PDB entry 7NZ2 | electron microscopy, 11.00 A resolution (very low resolution: no residue pairs are listed; an interface is given only as per-side residue counts) | chains B1 and C1 of the 44 polymer chains in the assembly

Chain B1:
Protein: Chromosome partition protein MukB
Source organism: Photorhabdus thracensis
Reference sequence: A0A0F7LRY2 (A0A0F7LRY2_9GAMM); residues 1-1482 here = UniProt positions 1-1482
Amino-acid sequence (1482 residues; each row starts with the number of its first residue):
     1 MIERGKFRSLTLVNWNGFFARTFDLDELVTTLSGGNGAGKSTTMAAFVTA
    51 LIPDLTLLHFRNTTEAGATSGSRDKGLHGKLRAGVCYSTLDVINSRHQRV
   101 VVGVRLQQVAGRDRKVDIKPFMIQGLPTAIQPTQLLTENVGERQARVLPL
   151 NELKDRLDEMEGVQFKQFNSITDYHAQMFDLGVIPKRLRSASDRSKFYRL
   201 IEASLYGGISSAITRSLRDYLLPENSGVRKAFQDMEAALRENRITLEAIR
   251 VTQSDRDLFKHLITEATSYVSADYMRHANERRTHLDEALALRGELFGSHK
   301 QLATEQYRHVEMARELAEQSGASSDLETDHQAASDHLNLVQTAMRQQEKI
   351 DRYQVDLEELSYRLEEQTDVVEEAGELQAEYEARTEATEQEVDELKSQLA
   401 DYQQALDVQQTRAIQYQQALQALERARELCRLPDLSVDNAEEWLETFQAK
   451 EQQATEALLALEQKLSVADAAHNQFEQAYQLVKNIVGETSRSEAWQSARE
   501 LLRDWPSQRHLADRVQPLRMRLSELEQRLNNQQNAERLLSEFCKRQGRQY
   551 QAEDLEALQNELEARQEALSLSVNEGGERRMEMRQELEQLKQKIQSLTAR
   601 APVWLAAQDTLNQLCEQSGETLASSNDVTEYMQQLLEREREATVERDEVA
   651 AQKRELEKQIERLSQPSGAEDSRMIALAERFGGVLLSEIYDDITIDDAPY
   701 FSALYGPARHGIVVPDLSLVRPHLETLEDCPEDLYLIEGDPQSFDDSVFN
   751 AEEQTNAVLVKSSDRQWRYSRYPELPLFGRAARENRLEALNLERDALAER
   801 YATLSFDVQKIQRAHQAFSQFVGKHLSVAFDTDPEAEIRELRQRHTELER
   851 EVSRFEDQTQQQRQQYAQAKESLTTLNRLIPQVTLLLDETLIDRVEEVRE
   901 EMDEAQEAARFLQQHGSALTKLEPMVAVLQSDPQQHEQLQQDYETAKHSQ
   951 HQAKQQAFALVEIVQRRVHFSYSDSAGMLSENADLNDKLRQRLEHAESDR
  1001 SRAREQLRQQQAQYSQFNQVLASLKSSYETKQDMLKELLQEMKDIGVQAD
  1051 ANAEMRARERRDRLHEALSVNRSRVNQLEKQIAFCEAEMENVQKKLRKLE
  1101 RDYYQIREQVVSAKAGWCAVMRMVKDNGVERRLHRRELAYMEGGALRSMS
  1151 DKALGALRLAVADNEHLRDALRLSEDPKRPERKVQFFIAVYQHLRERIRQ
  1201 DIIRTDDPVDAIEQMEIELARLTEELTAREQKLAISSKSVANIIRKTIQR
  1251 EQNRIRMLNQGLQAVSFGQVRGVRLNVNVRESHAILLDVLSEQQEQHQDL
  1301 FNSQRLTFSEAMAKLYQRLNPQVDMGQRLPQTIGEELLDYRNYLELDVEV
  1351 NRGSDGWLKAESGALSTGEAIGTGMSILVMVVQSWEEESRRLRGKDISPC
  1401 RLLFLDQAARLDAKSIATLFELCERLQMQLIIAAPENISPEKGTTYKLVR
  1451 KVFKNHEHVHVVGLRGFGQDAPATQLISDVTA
Disordered / not traced: 1, 1469-1482
Differences from the reference sequence: engineered mutation Q1407 (Glu in A0A0F7LRY2)
Ion coordination: Mg2+: S41 (together with ATP)
Residues lining bound ligands:
  - ATP, molecule 1: N16, N36, G37, A38, G39, K40, S41, T42, G76, G79, K80, D1406, Q1407, R1450
  - ATP, molecule 2: Q1269, R1352, G1363, A1364, L1365, S1366, T1367, G1368, E1369
  - 4'-phosphopantetheine (PNS), molecule 1: L289, A290, G293
  - 4'-phosphopantetheine (PNS), molecule 2: R839, R842, Q843
From the paper describing this entry:
  - mutagenesis - E1407Q: decreased catalytic activity (citing earlier work)
  - mutagenesis - S1366R, D1406A: abolished growth

Chain C1:
Protein: Chromosome partition protein MukF
Source organism: Photorhabdus thracensis
Reference sequence: A0A0F7LMQ4 (A0A0F7LMQ4_9GAMM); residues 1-440 here = UniProt positions 1-440
Amino-acid sequence (440 residues; each row starts with the number of its first residue):
     1 MSEYSQTVPELVSWARKNDFSISLPVERLAFLMAIAVLNSERLDGEMSEG
    51 ELIDAFREVCKGFEQTAESVAVRANNAINDMVRQKLLNRFTSELADGNAI
   101 YRLTPLGISISDYYIRQREFSTLRLSMQLSIVANELHRAAEAAEEGGDEF
   151 HWHRNVFAPLKYSVAEIFDSIDMSQRLMDEQQNFVKEDIAALLNQDWQAA
   201 IANCEQLLSETSGTLRELQDTLEAAGDKLQANLLRIQDANMGSGGSELVD
   251 KLVFDLQSKLDRIISWGQQAIDLWIGYDRHVHKFIRTAIDMDKNRIFSQR
   301 LRQSVQHYFDNPWTLTVANAERLLDMRDEELALRNEEVTGELPLELEYEE
   351 FSEINDQLAAMIEKALLVYQQEQRPLDLGAVLRDYLAQHPLPRHFDVARI
   401 LVDQAVRLGVAEADFSGLPAEWLAINDYGAKVQAHVIDTY
Disordered / not traced: 1-9

Interface between chain B1 and chain C1:
At this resolution (11 A) residue pairs are not listed: 32 residues of chain B1 and 20 of chain C1 lie at the interface.

Summary:
32 residues of chain B1 face 20 of chain C1 across their interface. Bound to chain B1: ATP and
4'-phosphopantetheine. From the paper: S1366R and D1406A of chain B1 abolish growth; E1407Q of chain B1
reduces catalytic activity.
Here chain B1 is Chromosome partition protein MukB and chain C1 is Chromosome partition protein MukF, both
from Photorhabdus thracensis. Entry 7NZ2 (Cryo-EM structure of the MukBEF-MatP-DNA tetrad) was determined by
electron microscopy, deposited together with 7NYW, 7NYX, 7NYY, 7NYZ, 7NZ0, 7NZ3 and 7NZ4.
